PDB entry 6TWV | X-ray diffraction, 2.55 A resolution | chains D and F of the 6 polymer chains in the assembly

# Chain D (and F)
Name: Hemagglutinin HA2
Source organism: Influenza A virus (A/harbour seal/Germany/1/2014(H10N7))
Notes: chain F of this document is another copy of the same molecule, construct and numbering; everything in this record applies to it too
UniProt: A0A0A7HR51 (A0A0A7HR51_9INFA); residues 1-176 here correspond to UniProt positions 333-508 (UniProt number = residue number + 332)
Chain sequence (177 residues; each row starts with the number of its first residue):
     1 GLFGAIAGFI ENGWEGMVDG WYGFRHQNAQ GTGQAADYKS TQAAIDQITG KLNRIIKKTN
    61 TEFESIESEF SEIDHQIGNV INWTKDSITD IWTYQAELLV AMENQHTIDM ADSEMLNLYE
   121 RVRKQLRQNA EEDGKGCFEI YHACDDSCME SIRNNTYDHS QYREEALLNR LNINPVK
Unresolved in the structure: 173-177
Disulfide bonds: Cys-144/Cys-148
Glycans and other covalent adducts: N-acetylglucosamine (NAG) linked to Asn-82
Sequence notes: expression tag (177)
Bound ions: Ca2+: Glu-64 (together with N-acetylglucosamine) (shared with 1 residue of chain C; Asn-79(F) of chain F)

# Chain D / chain F interface
Pairs across the interface - 50 pairs, chain D then chain F:
  Phe-3(D) with Leu-2(F); Phe-3(F), hydrophobic
  Thr-59(D) with Asp-90(F), hydrogen bond
  Thr-61(D) with Asp-90(F), hydrogen bond
  Phe-63(D) with Trp-83(F); Asp-86(F); Ser-87(F); Asp-90(F)
  Glu-64(D) with Asn-79(F); Trp-83(F)
  Ile-66(D) with Asn-79(F); Trp-83(F), hydrophobic
  Ile-73(D) with Gln-76(F)
  Ile-77(D) with Gln-76(F)
  Ile-81(D) with Val-80(F), hydrophobic
  Thr-84(D) with Thr-84(F)
  Lys-85(D) with Trp-83(F)
  Ile-88(D) with Ile-88(F), hydrophobic; Ile-91(F), hydrophobic
  Ile-91(D) with Ile-91(F), hydrophobic
  Trp-92(D) with Asp-90(F); Ile-91(F); Tyr-94(F), hydrophobic
  Gln-95(D) with Tyr-94(F); Gln-95(F), hydrogen bond; Leu-98(F)
  Leu-99(D) with Tyr-94(F); Leu-98(F), hydrophobic
  His-106(D) with Gln-105(F)
  Met-110(D) with Leu-2(F), hydrophobic
  Ser-113(D) with Leu-2(F)
  Asn-117(D) with Gly-1(F), hydrogen bond (side chain-backbone); Leu-2(F); Gly-4(F)
  Arg-123(D) with Glu-132(F), salt bridge
  Lys-124(D) with Tyr-119(F); Glu-132(F); Gly-134(F)
  Arg-127(D) with Glu-131(F), salt bridge; Glu-132(F); Asp-133(F); Glu-139(F), salt bridge; Tyr-141(F), hydrogen bond
  Gln-128(D) with Glu-131(F); Arg-170(F), hydrogen bond
  Arg-163(D) with Glu-131(F), salt bridge; Tyr-141(F); Arg-170(F), hydrogen bond (side chain-backbone)
  Leu-167(D) with Arg-170(F)
  Leu-171(D) with Leu-171(F), hydrophobic
Other interface residues (no listed pair), chain D (32 interface residues in all): Arg-54, Lys-57, Glu-62, Met-102, Asp-109
Other interface residues (no listed pair), chain F (32 interface residues in all): Phe-9, Glu-97, Ala-101, Met-102, Asp-109

# Overview
The chain D/chain F interface involves 32 residues from each chain, with 7 hydrogen bonds and 4 salt bridges.
Polar contacts include Arg-123(D)/Glu-132(F), Arg-127(D)/Glu-131(F) and Arg-127(D)/Glu-139(F). Covalently
linked N-acetylglucosamine: at Asn-82(D).
Chain D and chain F are both Hemagglutinin HA2 (Influenza A virus (A/harbour seal/Germany/1/2014(H10N7))); the
structure, Crystal structure of the haemagglutinin mutant (Gln226Leu) from an H10N7 seal influenza virus
isolated in Germany ..., was determined by X-ray diffraction, deposited together with 6TJW, 6TJY, 6TVA, 6TVB,
6TVC, 6TVD and 9 further entries.
